PDB entry 6LJT | X-ray diffraction, 1.45 A resolution | chain A

# Chain A
Name: Fatty acid-binding protein, adipocyte
Organism: Homo sapiens
Reference sequence: P15090 (FABP4_HUMAN); residues 0-131 here correspond to UniProt positions 1-132 (UniProt number = residue number + 1)
Chain sequence (152 residues; each row starts with the number of its first residue; numbers below 1 keep their minus sign (Met-20 is residue -20)):
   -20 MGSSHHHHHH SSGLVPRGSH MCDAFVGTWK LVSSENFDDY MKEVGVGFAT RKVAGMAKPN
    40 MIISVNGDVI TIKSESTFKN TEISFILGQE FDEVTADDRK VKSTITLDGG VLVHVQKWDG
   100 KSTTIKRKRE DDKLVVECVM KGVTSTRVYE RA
Not modelled in the structure: -20 to -5
Differences from the reference sequence: expression tag (-20 to -1)
Small-molecule neighbours: EH6 (2-[(3-chloranyl-2-phenyl-phenyl)amino]benzoic acid): Phe16, Tyr19, Met20, Ala33, Ala36, Pro38, Met40, Ser53, Ser55, Phe57, Ala75, Asp76, Arg78, Ile104, Arg106, Val115, Arg126, Tyr128

# In short
Ligands of chain A: compound EH6.
Chain A is Fatty acid-binding protein, adipocyte (Homo sapiens); the structure, Crystal structure of human
FABP4 in complex with a novel inhibitor, was determined by X-ray diffraction, deposited together with 6LJS,
6LJU, 6LJV, 6LJW and 6LJX.
